6YWY - chains A and J of the 85 polymer chains in the assembly; structure by electron microscopy, 3.05 A resolution.

== Chain A ==
Molecule: 23S rRNA
Source organism: Neurospora crassa
Sequence (3464 nucleotides; row label = number of the first residue in the row; note: 28 numbers in that range are skipped by the numbering (no residue carries them; nothing is unmodelled there); a row labelled like 1655A-1655Z holds insertion residues (1655A, then the next letters in order)):
     1 AAAUGUAAUG GAUAUAAAGC UUAUGUUUAU AUAUAUAGAC AUAUAUAAGU AUAUAAAGAG
    61 ACUACUACCA AUAGCUACAC UAUGUAUUAA GGAGAGUAUA ACUUAAUUUA UGUUUAUGAU
   121 UUUAUCAUAC CCCUAAAAAU GACACCGAGG AGCAAGGGUC GGGUUAGCAU CCUGGUUCGU
   181 ACACCUUGGU GACCUAGGCU AGUACCAGGU CCCCCUCUAA GGGACUUGUC CCCCUCUAAG
   241 GGACUUGCGU CGGUCCUAUC CUAGGCCGAA UAGGUGAAUA AAUACUUACG GACGGCCUUG
   301 GUCUGUCCUA GAGGUUAUCA ACAUAUGAAC UCUUAGAGAA AUUACUUAAU AAACGAAGUG
   361 AAUUGAAAUA UCUUAUUAAC UUCAGGAAAA GAAAUCAAAC GAGAUUCUAU GAUUAGUGUG
   421 AACGAAAAUA GAGCAGCCUA UUAAAAUAAG UAAAAUGGCU UUAAAGCUGU UUGAAUAUUG
   481 UGGGGAACCU UCCUCAAAGG CUAAAUAUAA UACAUGAGUU ACAGAGAAAA GUACCGUGAG
   541 GGAAAGCUUU GAAAUAGUAG UUUUAUAAGC AGCUCAAGCA AUAAGAAAGC GAGAGCGUAC
   601 CUUUUGCAUA AUGGGUCACC AAGUUAAUUU UAGAUGCGAG CGAAUUUAUU UAUGUUUUUA
   661 CUGAUUAAAC AAUAUAAUGA AUCAUAAUUA UUUUUGUAAC GAGUAUUAGU AUUAAAUCUU
   721 AAUUUAAUAU UAGUAUAAGU UUUCAGUAUG GCGGCUACAU AGCAUAAUCU AUGCAGCCAG
   781 CCAAUAAUUG GAUUUCCAAU CCAAUUUCGG UAAUAAAUAG AUGUGCAUAG UUAAACCGAU
   841 CAUUAAAAUA AUGAAUAGUG UCUAAAGUUA GACCCGAAGC CUGGUGAUCU UACUAUAGUC
   901 AGGACUAUAA AGGUCCGAAC GGGUUAUCGU UGCAAAGAUA UCCGAAGAAC UAUGGUAAGC
   961 GAGUGAAAGA CAACACUGAC UAGGAUAGCU GGUUUUCUGC GAAACCUAUA AUAGUAGGCA
  1021 AUUUAAGUAA CAUCUUAGUA GGUACAGAAC UUAAUCUCAG ACAAGAUGUA GAUUUUCAUA
  1081 CCUAUGUUUA GGUAUGAAAU GCAUUUUUUU UUGUAUACAU CGGGGGAUCG UGAAGAUUUU
  1141 AUCGGUGAGU AUGUAGACUC GGAAUGACAA AGAUGAAUCU UGAAUAAUCA GACAUAGAAU
  1201 GAUAAGGUUG UAUGUCAAAA GGGAAACAGC CCAGAACAAG AGUUAAGGUU CCAAAAUUAU
  1261 UAUUAAGUGA AAUAAAGAAA GUUUUUAUAU AAGUCGACAA GAAGAUGGGC UUGGAAGCAG
  1321 CCAUAAUUUA AAGAUCUCGU AACAGAGCAC UUGUUAAAUC UUAAAAGCAU CGAAAAUUUA
  1381 ACGGAUCUAA AUAAUAUACC GAAACCUUGU CCAUAUGUAA CAUUAGUAAU AAUAUGCUAU
  1441 UAAUGUUAUU UGAUGGGGUA GCAGAACGUU GAGUGAAUCU UAGAUUUUUU UUUUAUAACU
  1501 AAAUAUAGAU GAUAACUCAA GUGAGAAUGG UGACAUGAGU AACAAAAAAG AGUUUAAGGU
  1561 ACCUAAAAGG UAUCUUAGAG UCUCGCCUAA AGCUUAUGGC UACGUCAAGU AACGGCCUCU
  1621 AAGUUUAUAA UCUGAAGAUU AUGACGAUGA GAAAA
1655A-1655Z UAACGCGCAGAAGUGCGCUGCUUUGA
1656A-1656B UA
  1676 CUU
  1687 AUGGUACCAA CAUUUAAAAG UGAAAAUUGU GCAGGAAGGA UCAGUAUCCU UUCAUUCUUA
  1747 UGUGGGGGAG UGGACAAAAC UGAACAGAGU GUAUCUGAAC ACAGAUGAGU CCACACCCCC
  1807 CCCCAUGUAA UGAAUGAAUG ACAAACCGUA CCUAGAAUCU GAAACAAGUA AGCUAGUAGA
  1867 GAAUACGAAG GCGUGAAUGA GAUAACAAUC AUAAAGGAAC UCGGCAAACU AACUACCGUA
  1927 ACUUAGGGAU AAGGAGAGCU CAUUAGUCUC GAUUAAUACG AGUAAAAAGG AAGAAGCAUG
  1987 GAAUAUUGUU GUACGACUGU UUAAUUAAAA CAAAGCACUU UGCAAAAAGA CGAUAAGUCU
  2047 AAGUAUUGAG UGUGAUUUCU GCCCGAUGCC GGCUGGUUAA CGAAUUUUCU AAAUUGAAAA
  2107 AAAAUUUGGU UUCAGAGGAA CCCCCGGUUA AUGGCGGCCU UAGCGUGAGG GUCCUAAGGU
  2167 AGCGAAAUGC CUUGGCCGUU AAAUGCGGUC UUGCAUGAAU GAUGUAACGA UACAACAGCU
  2227 GUCUCUAUGA UUGACUCAGU GAAAUUGGAA UAACUGUGCA GAUACAGUUU ACCUCUAGUU
  2287 AGACGAGAAG ACCCUAUGCA GCUUUACUGU UACUAAUUAU UGAAUACGAU UCUGAAAAUU
  2347 UCCAGUGUAA AAGGUAAUCG AUAAGAUAUA AUUGAAACAC CUUUAUUUUU CUAUCGUAUU
  2407 AUUAAACCUU AAAUUAAGGA ACAAUUGUUA GAAGACAGUU UAUGCGGGGC ACAGGCCCCA
  2467 UAAAGAGUAA AUGGGUGUGU CUAAAAUUUA UAAAUUUAUG UUUGCAAUUU UUUAUAGUGA
  2527 UUAUAUAUCA AAUCAUCUUU AUGCUAUUCA UAGAGUGUAU UUAUUAUAUU CCUUGGGUAC
  2587 AGUAUAAAAA UUAUAUAUGU AUUAAUUUAC AUAUAUUUUU UCUAAGAAAU UAGGUAAGAU
  2647 UUUGUUUAUA GAGAAAUUAG AUGUAAAAAA AAAAUCUUAU GAGGGCGGUA UUUAAUAAUC
  2707 CGCUUCUAAU AUUUUUUUGU AGUUAUUAUU AUAAAUUUAA UAAUAAUCAU GUUUAUUACU
  2767 UAAAAAGCUU AAUGGCUUAA UCUUGCCUUA CUGUUUGAUU AACAACAAAU CUUACAGUCG
  2827 CGUAAGCGGG GCAUAGGAUC ACAAGAUACA AAAAGGAAAG AUCUUGGAUU UUUGGAAAAG
  2887 CUACGCUAGG GAUAACAGGC UAAUUUGCGC AAGAGUGUAC AAAAUGAGUG CGCGGUUUGG
  2947 CACCUCGAUG UCGGCUUGAC UAAUCCUCAU GGAUGCAGAA ACUAUGUAGG GUACGACUGU
  3007 UCGUCGAUUA AAAAGUUACA UGAGCUGGGU UAAAUACGUC GUGAGACAGU AUGGUUUCUA
  3067 UCUUCUAGAG GGAAUUAGAA UAUAAUAAGG AUUAACCUUU GUACGAAAGG AACAUGGGGU
  3127 ACUAUUGUUA UACCUAGUUG UAUAACAGUU UUAUUAACCU CUGGUUUACC UGUUGUUUAU
  3187 GUGCCUUAUA UUAAUUUCAU GUGUGAUGCU CCGCAAGGAU AUUACAGGGA UGUUACCGUC
  3247 ACUUGAGUAA AUACAAUAGC AUAAGCAUGG CAGGAAAGCU AAGUUAGUCA AAAAUAAGUG
  3307 CUGAAAGCAU AUAGGCACGA AAUUUACCUU AAGAUAUUUC UUAAAUAUAC GUAAGAAAAU
  3367 AUUACGUUAA UAGGCUUAGU UUGUAAUAAU CUAGAGAUUU UAAGGAACUA AGUACUAAUU
  3427 UUAUAAAAAA CUGAAUGAUU AAUAUAUCUU ACAUUUUC
Not modelled in the structure: 1-4, 35-40, 121-309, 646-817, 1084-1089, 1433-1437, 1655A-1655Z, 1656A-1656B, 1687, 1728-1828, 1959-1963, 2493-2504, 2525-2528, 2561-2576, 2695-2703, 2738-2743, 3135-3148, 3194-3231, 3460-3464
Bound ions: Mg2+ site 1 near A105 (its only coordinating residue here); Mg2+ site 2 near A312 (its only coordinating residue here); Mg2+ site 3 near A328 (its only coordinating residue here); Mg2+ site 4 near A335 (its only coordinating residue here); Mg2+ site 5: A335, G336; Mg2+ site 6 near A367 (its only coordinating residue here); Mg2+ site 7 near G411 (its only coordinating residue here); K+ site 1: A415, G416; Mg2+ site 8: A448, A497; Mg2+ site 9: A453, G466; Mg2+ site 10 near A453 (its only coordinating residue here); K+ site 2 near A465 (its only coordinating residue here); 105 more Mg2+ sites not listed; 31 more K+ sites not listed
Ligand contacts:
  - NAD (nicotinamide-adenine-dinucleotide): A2755, G2757, U2759, U2760
  - spermine (SPM): U1249, U1250, C1251, A1270, A1271, C1382, G1383, G1384, U1392
What the authors report for this chain:
  - binding site for P-site-tRNA: G2453, G2454

== Chain J ==
Name: Ribosomal protein L15
Source organism: Neurospora crassa
Reference sequence: A0A0B0DM93 (A0A0B0DM93_NEUCS); residues 1-312 here = UniProt positions 1-312
Chain sequence (312 residues; numbered 1 to 312; the number before each row is that of its first residue):
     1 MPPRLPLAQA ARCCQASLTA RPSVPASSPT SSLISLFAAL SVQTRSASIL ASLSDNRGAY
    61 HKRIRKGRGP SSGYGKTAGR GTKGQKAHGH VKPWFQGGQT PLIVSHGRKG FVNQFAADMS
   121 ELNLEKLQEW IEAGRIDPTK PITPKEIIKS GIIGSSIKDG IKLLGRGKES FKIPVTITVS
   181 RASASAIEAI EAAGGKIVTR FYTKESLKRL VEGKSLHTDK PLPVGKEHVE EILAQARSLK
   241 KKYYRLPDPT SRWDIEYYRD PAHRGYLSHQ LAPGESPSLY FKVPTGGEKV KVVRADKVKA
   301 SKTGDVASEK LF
Not modelled in the structure: 1-46, 290-312
Bound ions: Mg2+: Gly79 (shared with C1462(A) of chain A)

== Chain A / chain J interface ==
Pairs across the interface - 206 pairs, chain A then chain J:
  G365(A) with Lys92(J), phosphate contact
  A366(A) with Lys92(J), phosphate contact; Trp94(J), phosphate contact
  A367(A) with Gln85(J), hydrogen bond to the base; Trp94(J), phosphate contact; Phe95(J), base contact
  A399(A) with Pro247(J), sugar contact; Asp248(J), sugar contact; Thr250(J), hydrogen bond to the sugar
  C400(A) with Arg209(J), hydrogen bond to the base; Tyr244(J), sugar contact; Arg245(J), salt bridge to the phosphate; Leu246(J), phosphate contact; Pro247(J), phosphate contact; Asp248(J), hydrogen bond to the phosphate
  G401(A) with Arg209(J), sugar contact; Lys242(J), salt bridge to the phosphate; Tyr244(J), phosphate contact; Arg245(J), hydrogen bond to the phosphate
  A402(A) with Tyr244(J), hydrogen bond to the phosphate
  A415(A) with Gln114(J), sugar contact
  A421(A) with Trp94(J), phosphate contact
  A422(A) with Trp94(J), hydrogen bond to the phosphate
  U602(A) with Lys76(J), salt bridge to the phosphate
  U603(A) with Lys76(J), salt bridge to the phosphate; Thr82(J), phosphate contact; Lys83(J), hydrogen bond to the phosphate
  U604(A) with Lys83(J), salt bridge to the phosphate
  G623(A) with Lys66(J), sugar contact; Arg68(J), salt bridge to the phosphate; Thr77(J), base contact; Ala78(J), base contact; Arg80(J), hydrogen bond to the base
  A632(A) with His61(J), base contact
  G633(A) with Gly58(J), hydrogen bond to the sugar; Ala59(J), hydrogen bond to the base; His61(J), sugar contact
  A634(A) with Asn56(J), hydrogen bond to the sugar; Gly58(J), sugar contact; Ala59(J), sugar contact
  U635(A) with Asn56(J), sugar contact
  A639(A) with Lys126(J), hydrogen bond to the sugar; Trp130(J), phosphate contact
  G640(A) with Trp130(J), phosphate contact; Arg135(J), salt bridge to the phosphate; Gly151(J), phosphate contact; Gly154(J), base contact; Ser155(J), hydrogen bond to the base
  C641(A) with Ser155(J), hydrogen bond to the base
  A821(A) with Lys149(J), salt bridge to the phosphate; Glu212(J), phosphate contact
  U822(A) with Val211(J), phosphate contact; Glu212(J), phosphate contact
  G825(A) with Ser155(J), hydrogen bond to the base
  C826(A) with Ser155(J), base contact
  A827(A) with Ile153(J), base contact; Gly154(J), base contact; Ser156(J), hydrogen bond to the base
  U828(A) with Lys126(J), hydrogen bond to the base; Ile153(J), hydrogen bond to the base
  A829(A) with Glu121(J), hydrogen bond to the sugar; Asn123(J), hydrogen bond to the base; Leu164(J), base contact; Arg166(J), salt bridge to the phosphate
  A833(A) with Lys109(J), salt bridge to the phosphate; Gly110(J), sugar contact; Phe111(J), hydrogen bond to the sugar
  A834(A) with Phe111(J), sugar contact; Asn113(J), hydrogen bond to the sugar
  A835(A) with Asn113(J), sugar contact; Ala116(J), sugar contact
  C836(A) with Arg181(J), salt bridge to the phosphate; Trp253(J), sugar contact
  C837(A) with Lys162(J), salt bridge to the phosphate; Arg181(J), salt bridge to the phosphate; Tyr257(J), hydrogen bond to the phosphate
  G838(A) with Glu121(J), hydrogen bond to the base; Lys162(J), salt bridge to the phosphate; Leu164(J), base contact; Ser183(J), phosphate contact; Ala184(J), hydrogen bond to the phosphate
  A839(A) with Leu164(J), phosphate contact; Gly165(J), hydrogen bond to the phosphate; Arg166(J), hydrogen bond to the base; Lys168(J), salt bridge to the phosphate; Ser183(J), hydrogen bond to the phosphate; Ser185(J), hydrogen bond to the phosphate
  U840(A) with Lys168(J), salt bridge to the phosphate
  U863(A) with Ala59(J), base contact; Tyr60(J), sugar contact; His61(J), hydrogen bond to the sugar
  A864(A) with His61(J), sugar contact; Lys62(J), hydrogen bond to the sugar; Arg63(J), phosphate contact
  A865(A) with Lys62(J), sugar contact; Arg63(J), phosphate contact; Ile64(J), hydrogen bond to the phosphate
  A866(A) with Lys66(J), salt bridge to the phosphate
  U868(A) with His90(J), salt bridge to the phosphate; Pro93(J), sugar contact
  U869(A) with His90(J), salt bridge to the phosphate; Pro93(J), phosphate contact
  C873(A) with Arg80(J), salt bridge to the phosphate; Ala87(J), hydrogen bond to the base
  G988(A) with Gln85(J), hydrogen bond to the sugar; His88(J), phosphate contact
  C989(A) with Gly84(J), phosphate contact; Gln85(J), phosphate contact; His88(J), salt bridge to the phosphate
  U990(A) with Lys83(J), salt bridge to the phosphate; His88(J), salt bridge to the phosphate
  G991(A) with Lys83(J), salt bridge to the phosphate
  U993(A) with Gly67(J), hydrogen bond to the sugar; Gly75(J), sugar contact; Lys76(J), hydrogen bond to the base; Thr77(J), base contact
  U994(A) with Gly67(J), phosphate contact; Arg68(J), hydrogen bond to the phosphate; Gly69(J), hydrogen bond to the phosphate; Gly75(J), phosphate contact; Lys76(J), phosphate contact
  U995(A) with Arg68(J), base contact; Gly69(J), phosphate contact; Pro70(J), phosphate contact
  U996(A) with Pro70(J), phosphate contact; Ser71(J), phosphate contact; Ser72(J), base contact
  C997(A) with Ser71(J), hydrogen bond to the phosphate
  A1008(A) with Gln99(J), hydrogen bond to the sugar
  U1009(A) with Gly97(J), hydrogen bond to the sugar; Gly98(J), sugar contact
  G1014(A) with Gln85(J), hydrogen bond to the sugar; Gly97(J), hydrogen bond to the base
  U1015(A) with Gly84(J), phosphate contact; Gln85(J), hydrogen bond to the phosphate; Lys86(J), hydrogen bond to the phosphate; Val91(J), phosphate contact; Phe95(J), sugar contact; Gly97(J), base contact
  A1016(A) with Lys86(J), salt bridge to the phosphate; Phe95(J), sugar contact; Gln96(J), sugar contact; Gly97(J), sugar contact
  A1187(A) with Arg80(J), phosphate contact; Gly81(J), phosphate contact; Lys86(J), salt bridge to the phosphate
  U1188(A) with Gly81(J), phosphate contact; Thr82(J), hydrogen bond to the phosphate
  U1444(A) with Arg57(J), hydrogen bond to the sugar
  G1445(A) with Arg57(J), salt bridge to the phosphate
  A1460(A) with Thr77(J), phosphate contact
  G1461(A) with Thr77(J), hydrogen bond to the phosphate; Gly79(J), hydrogen bond to the phosphate; Arg80(J), hydrogen bond to the phosphate; Gly81(J), hydrogen bond to the phosphate
  C1462(A) with Tyr74(J), phosphate contact; Gly79(J), phosphate contact
  A1463(A) with Tyr74(J), hydrogen bond to the phosphate
  G1464(A) with Lys62(J), hydrogen bond to the base
  A1465(A) with Lys62(J), phosphate contact
  U1474(A) with Ser48(J), hydrogen bond to the sugar; Leu50(J), sugar contact; Ala51(J), base contact
  A1515(A) with Ala51(J), base contact
  C1516(A) with Ala51(J), sugar contact; Leu53(J), hydrogen bond to the sugar
  U1517(A) with Leu53(J), sugar contact; Ser54(J), sugar contact; Tyr60(J), phosphate contact
  C1518(A) with Tyr60(J), hydrogen bond to the phosphate
  U1522(A) with Arg63(J), hydrogen bond to the base; Arg65(J), base contact
  G1523(A) with Arg65(J), salt bridge to the phosphate; Arg68(J), salt bridge to the phosphate
  A2106(A) with Pro284(J), phosphate contact; Thr285(J), hydrogen bond to the phosphate
  A2107(A) with Lys282(J), salt bridge to the phosphate
  A2108(A) with Tyr280(J), hydrogen bond to the phosphate
  A2811(A) with Gln99(J), hydrogen bond to the base
  C2812(A) with Gln99(J), hydrogen bond to the base; Leu102(J), sugar contact
  A2813(A) with Leu102(J), sugar contact; His106(J), hydrogen bond to the phosphate
  A2814(A) with His106(J), salt bridge to the phosphate
  A2844(A) with Ser105(J), hydrogen bond to the sugar
  U2845(A) with Val104(J), hydrogen bond to the sugar; Ser105(J), sugar contact
  C2855(A) with Phe111(J), base contact
  A2856(A) with Asn113(J), sugar contact; Phe115(J), sugar contact
  A2857(A) with Phe115(J), sugar contact
  A2858(A) with Phe115(J), sugar contact
  A2860(A) with Thr250(J), phosphate contact; Ser251(J), phosphate contact
  G2861(A) with Ser251(J), phosphate contact; Arg252(J), hydrogen bond to the phosphate
  G2862(A) with Arg252(J), salt bridge to the phosphate
  G2866(A) with Phe111(J), base contact
  A2867(A) with Gly110(J), hydrogen bond to the phosphate; Phe111(J), sugar contact
  U2868(A) with Arg108(J), phosphate contact; Lys109(J), phosphate contact; Gly110(J), hydrogen bond to the phosphate
  G2880(A) with Gln99(J), base contact; Thr100(J), hydrogen bond to the sugar
  G2881(A) with Thr100(J), base contact
Also at the interface, not in a pair above, chain A (106 interface residues in all): G416, G642, G823, G830, C862, U998, A1186, G1473, A1520, C2869, A2898
Also at the interface, not in a pair above, chain J (112 interface residues in all): Ser52, Asp55, Gly89, Gly107, Lys145, Ile152, Lys158, Ala182, Phe201, Thr203, Lys208, Tyr243, His263, Val283

== In short ==
The interface between chain A and chain J involves 106 residues on one side and 112 on the other; the contacts
include 69 hydrogen bonds and 32 salt bridges. Polar pairs include A367(A)-Gln85(J), C400(A)-Arg209(J) and
G623(A)-Arg80(J). Chain A binds spermine and NAD. From the paper: a binding site for P-site-tRNA at G2453(A)
and G2454(A).
Chain A is 23S rRNA and chain J is Ribosomal protein L15, both from Neurospora crassa; the structure, The
structure of the mitoribosome from Neurospora crassa with bound tRNA at the P-site, was determined by electron
microscopy, deposited together with 6YW5, 6YWE, 6YWS, 6YWV and 6YWX.
